PDB entry 3HAY | X-ray diffraction, 4.99 A resolution (low resolution: residue-level contacts below are approximate; hydrogen-bond / salt-bridge calls are withheld) | chains C and E of the 6 polymer chains in the assembly

[Chain C]
Molecule: Ribosome biogenesis protein Nop10
Organism: Pyrococcus furiosus
UniProtKB: Q8U1R4 (NOP10_PYRFU); numbering as in UniProt (aligned over 1-60)
Sequence (60 residues; each row starts with the number of its first residue):
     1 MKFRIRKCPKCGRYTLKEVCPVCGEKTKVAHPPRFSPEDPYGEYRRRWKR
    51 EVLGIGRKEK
Not modelled in the structure: 1-2, 56-60
Construct notes: engineered mutation Lys2 (Arg in Q8U1R4)
Bound ions: Zn2+: Cys8, Cys11, Cys20, Cys23

[Chain E]
Molecule: H/aca RNA
Sequence (71 nucleotides; each row starts with the number of its first residue; numbers below 1 keep their minus sign (G-7 is residue -7)):
    -7 GGCUGCCUGGGUCCGCCUUGAGUGCCCGGGUGAGAAGCAUGAUCCCGGGU
    43 AAUUAUGGCGGACCCACAGAU
Not modelled in the structure: 62-63

[How chain C and chain E interact]
Residue-residue contacts (8):
  Arg34(C) - C19(E)
  Arg34(C) - U32(E)
  Arg34(C) - G33(E)
  Ser36(C) - C19(E)
  Ser36(C) - G20(E)
  Pro37(C) - C19(E)
  Glu38(C) - C19(E)
  Glu38(C) - G20(E)
Other interface residues (no listed pair), chain C (7 interface residues in all): Phe35, Pro40, Tyr41
Other interface residues (no listed pair), chain E (5 interface residues in all): G21

[In short]
Chain C and chain E form an interface of 7 and 5 residues respectively. The Zn2+ site is built by Cys8(C),
Cys11(C), Cys20(C) and Cys23(C).
Chain C is Ribosome biogenesis protein Nop10 (Pyrococcus furiosus) and chain E is H/aca RNA; the structure,
Crystal structure of a substrate-bound full H/ACA RNP from Pyrococcus furiosus, was determined by X-ray
diffraction together with 3HAX from the same study.
